Entry 8EAP (electron microscopy, 3.30 A resolution); this record covers chains G and F of the 9 polymer chains in the assembly.

== Chain G (and F) ==
Molecule: Packaged DNA stabilization protein gp10
Source organism: Salmonella phage P22
Notes: chain F of this document is another copy of the same molecule, construct and numbering; everything in this record applies to it too
Reference sequence: P26749 (VG10_BPP22); residues 2-472 here = UniProt positions 2-472
Chain sequence (471 residues; numbered 2 to 472; the number before each row is that of its first residue):
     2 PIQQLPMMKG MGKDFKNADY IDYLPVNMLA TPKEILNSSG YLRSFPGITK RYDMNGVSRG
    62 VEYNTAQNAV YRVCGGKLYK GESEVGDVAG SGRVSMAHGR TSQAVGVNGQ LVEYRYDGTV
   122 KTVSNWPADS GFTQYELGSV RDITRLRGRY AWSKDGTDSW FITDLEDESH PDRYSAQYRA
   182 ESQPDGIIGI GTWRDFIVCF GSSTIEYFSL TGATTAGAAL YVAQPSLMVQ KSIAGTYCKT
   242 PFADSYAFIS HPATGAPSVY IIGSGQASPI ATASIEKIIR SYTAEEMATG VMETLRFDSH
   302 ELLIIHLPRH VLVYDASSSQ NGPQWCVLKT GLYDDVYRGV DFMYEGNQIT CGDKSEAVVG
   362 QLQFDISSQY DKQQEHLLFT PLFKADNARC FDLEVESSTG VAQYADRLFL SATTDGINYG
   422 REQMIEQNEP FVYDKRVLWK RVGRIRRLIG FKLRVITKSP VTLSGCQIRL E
Differences from the reference sequence: conflict Ser233 (Gly in P26749)

== Chain G / chain F interface ==
Pairs across the interface (79; chain G residue first):
  Lys34(G) with Met12(F), hydrogen bond; Tyr21(F)
  Glu35(G) with Met12(F)
  Ile36(G) with Tyr21(F), hydrophobic
  Leu37(G) with Leu383(F); Leu449(F), hydrophobic
  Asn38(G) with Lys385(F)
  Tyr42(G) with Asp20(F), hydrogen bond; Tyr21(F), hydrophobic
  Arg44(G) with Asn18(F), hydrogen bond (side chain-backbone); Asp20(F), salt bridge
  Tyr64(G) with Ala254(F), hydrophobic
  Thr66(G) with Pro185(F); Asp186(F); Ser203(F); Ser204(F)
  Ala67(G) with Pro185(F), hydrogen bond (backbone-backbone)
  Asn69(G) with His252(F)
  His99(G) with Pro185(F)
  Arg101(G) with Gly157(F), hydrogen bond (side chain-backbone); Thr158(F); Pro185(F); Gly187(F)
  Arg146(G) with Gln184(F)
  Leu147(G) with Ser183(F); Gln184(F)
  Arg148(G) with Glu182(F); Ser183(F)
  Trp194(G) with Gln231(F)
  Arg195(G) with Pro226(F); Ser227(F), hydrogen bond (side chain-backbone); Met229(F), hydrogen bond (side chain-backbone); Gln231(F), hydrogen bond (backbone-side chain); Gly266(F), hydrogen bond (side chain-backbone)
  Asp196(G) with Ser183(F); Pro226(F); Met229(F)
  Asp245(G) with Gln231(F), hydrogen bond
  Arg297(G) with Ala257(F), hydrogen bond (backbone-backbone); Ser259(F); Tyr261(F), hydrogen bond; Glu277(F), salt bridge
  Asp299(G) with Glu277(F); Lys278(F); Arg281(F), salt bridge
  Ser300(G) with Ala274(F); Glu277(F)
  Tyr345(G) with Pro253(F), hydrophobic; Gly256(F); Pro258(F); Arg281(F)
  Asn348(G) with Arg281(F); Ser282(F); Tyr283(F)
  Phe365(G) with Asn18(F); Arg281(F)
  Asp366(G) with Lys17(F)
  Glu395(G) with Lys385(F), salt bridge
  Glu397(G) with Lys385(F), salt bridge
  Ser399(G) with Lys14(F); Ala19(F), hydrogen bond (side chain-backbone); Tyr21(F), hydrogen bond
  Val402(G) with Phe16(F); Lys17(F); Asn18(F); Ala19(F)
  Tyr434(G) with Lys14(F); Asp416(F); Ile418(F), hydrophobic
  Asp435(G) with Thr415(F); Arg447(F), salt bridge; Arg448(F), salt bridge
  Lys436(G) with Arg448(F)
  Arg437(G) with Asp387(F), salt bridge; Arg448(F)
  Pro461(G) with Asn18(F)
  Thr463(G) with Tyr21(F)
  Ser465(G) with Tyr21(F), hydrogen bond
  Gln468(G) with Lys385(F)
Also at the interface, not in a pair above, chain G (46 interface residues in all): Gly100, Gly149, Thr193, Phe298, Glu302, Gly347, Thr400
Also at the interface, not in a pair above, chain F (53 interface residues in all): Ile22, Asp23, Asp159, Leu228, Thr284, Ala285, Asn419

== Summary ==
Chain G and chain F form an interface of 46 and 53 residues respectively, with 15 hydrogen bonds and 8 salt
bridges. Among the polar pairs are Arg44(G)-Asp20(F), Arg297(G)-Glu277(F) and Asp299(G)-Arg281(F).
Chain G and chain F are both Packaged DNA stabilization protein gp10 (Salmonella phage P22); the structure,
Cryo-EM structure of the in-situ gp10-gp26 from bacteriophage P22, was determined by electron microscopy.
